8RDU - chains 6 and S of the 32 polymer chains in the assembly; structure by electron microscopy, 2.30 A resolution.

[Chain 6]
Molecule: Non-target strand - RE
Sequence (79 nucleotides; numbered 1 to 79; the number before each row is that of its first residue):
     1 ATAAGGATTT TACTGATGAC AATAATTTGT CACAACGACA TATAATTAGT CACTGTACAC
    61 GTAGAGACGT AGCAATGCT
Disordered / not traced: 1-31

[Chain S]
Protein: TnsB
Organism: Scytonema hofmannii
UniProt: A0A979HMQ2 (A0A979HMQ2_9CYAN); numbering as in UniProt (aligned over 2-584)
Amino-acid sequence (584 residues; row label = number of the first residue in the row):
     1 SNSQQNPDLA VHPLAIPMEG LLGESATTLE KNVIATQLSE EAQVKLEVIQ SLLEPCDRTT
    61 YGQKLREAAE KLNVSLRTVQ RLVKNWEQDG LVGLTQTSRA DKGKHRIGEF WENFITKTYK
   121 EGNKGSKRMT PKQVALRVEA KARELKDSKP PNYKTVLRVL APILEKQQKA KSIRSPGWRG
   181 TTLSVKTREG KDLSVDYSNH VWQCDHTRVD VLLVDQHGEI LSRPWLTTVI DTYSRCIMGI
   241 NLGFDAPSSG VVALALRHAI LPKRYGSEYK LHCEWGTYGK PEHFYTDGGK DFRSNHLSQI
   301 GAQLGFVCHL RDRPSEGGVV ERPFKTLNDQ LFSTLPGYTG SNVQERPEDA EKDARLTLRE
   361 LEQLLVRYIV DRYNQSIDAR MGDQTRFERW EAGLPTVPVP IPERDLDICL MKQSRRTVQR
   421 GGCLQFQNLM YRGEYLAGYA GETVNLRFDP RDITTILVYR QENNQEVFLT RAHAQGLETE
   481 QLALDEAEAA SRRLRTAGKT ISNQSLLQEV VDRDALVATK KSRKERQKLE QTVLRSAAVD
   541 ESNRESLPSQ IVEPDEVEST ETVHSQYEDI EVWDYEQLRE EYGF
Disordered / not traced: 1-30, 513-524, 543-584
Sequence notes: expression tag (1)
Bound ions: Mg2+: Asp205, Asp287 (shared with 1 residue of chain 7)

[Chain 6 / chain S interface]
Pairs across the interface (41; chain 6 residue first):
  DA35(6) - Arg58(S)  phosphate contact
  DA35(6) - Gln80(S)  hydrogen bond to the phosphate
  DC36(6) - Arg77(S)  base contact
  DC36(6) - Gln80(S)  hydrogen bond to the base
  DC36(6) - Lys84(S)  salt bridge to the phosphate
  DG37(6) - Arg77(S)  hydrogen bond to the base
  DA38(6) - Arg81(S)  base contact
  DC39(6) - Arg81(S)  base contact
  DA45(6) - Arg99(S)  base contact
  DT46(6) - Ser98(S)  phosphate contact
  DT46(6) - Arg99(S)  sugar contact
  DT46(6) - Asp101(S)  sugar contact
  DT46(6) - Lys102(S)  salt bridge to the phosphate
  DT46(6) - Arg106(S)  hydrogen bond to the base
  DT47(6) - Asp101(S)  sugar contact
  DT47(6) - Gly103(S)  hydrogen bond to the phosphate
  DT47(6) - Lys104(S)  sugar contact
  DT47(6) - His105(S)  phosphate contact
  DT47(6) - Arg106(S)  hydrogen bond to the base
  DA48(6) - His105(S)  salt bridge to the phosphate
  DA48(6) - Arg106(S)  hydrogen bond to the phosphate
  DA48(6) - Ile107(S)  hydrogen bond to the phosphate
  DA48(6) - Thr155(S)  sugar contact
  DA48(6) - Arg158(S)  hydrogen bond to the base
  DG49(6) - Lys149(S)  phosphate contact
  DG49(6) - Pro150(S)  phosphate contact
  DG49(6) - Pro151(S)  phosphate contact
  DG49(6) - Asn152(S)  hydrogen bond to the phosphate
  DG49(6) - Thr155(S)  hydrogen bond to the phosphate
  DG49(6) - Arg158(S)  hydrogen bond to the base
  DT50(6) - Asn152(S)  hydrogen bond to the phosphate
  DT50(6) - Lys154(S)  base contact
  DG66(6) - Ala246(S)  phosphate contact
  DA67(6) - Ala246(S)  phosphate contact
  DA67(6) - Pro247(S)  sugar contact
  DA67(6) - Ser248(S)  hydrogen bond to the phosphate
  DC68(6) - Ser248(S)  phosphate contact
  DC68(6) - Ser249(S)  hydrogen bond to the phosphate
  DC68(6) - Lys290(S)  sugar contact
  DG69(6) - Asn295(S)  hydrogen bond to the phosphate
  DT79(6) - Arg420(S)  salt bridge to the phosphate
Also at the interface, not in a pair above, chain 6 (19 interface residues in all): DA34, DA44, DT76
Also at the interface, not in a pair above, chain S (33 interface residues in all): Arg66, Thr97, Asp291, Ser294, Ile501

[Overview]
19 residues of chain 6 and 33 residues of chain S are in contact; the contacts include 16 hydrogen bonds and 4
salt bridges. Among the polar pairs are DC36(6)-Gln80(S), DG37(6)-Arg77(S) and DT46(6)-Arg106(S). Asp205(S)
and Asp287(S) coordinate Mg2+.
Chain 6 is Non-target strand - RE and chain S is TnsB (Scytonema hofmannii); the structure, Conformational
Landscape of the Type V-K CRISPR-associated TransposonIntegration Assembly CAST V-K composite map, was
determined by electron microscopy, deposited together with 8RKT, 8RKU, 8RKV, 8AXA and 8AXB.
